PDB entry 8E0F | X-ray diffraction, 2.70 A resolution | chains A and D of the 4 polymer chains in the assembly

== Chain A ==
Protein: Double-stranded RNA-specific editase 1
From: Homo sapiens
Notes: EC 3.5.4.37; fragment: adar2-r2d
UniProtKB: P78563 (RED1_HUMAN), isoform P78563-4; residues 215-701 here correspond to UniProt positions 243-729 (UniProt number = residue number + 28)
Chain sequence (488 residues; numbered 214 to 701; the number before each row is that of its first residue):
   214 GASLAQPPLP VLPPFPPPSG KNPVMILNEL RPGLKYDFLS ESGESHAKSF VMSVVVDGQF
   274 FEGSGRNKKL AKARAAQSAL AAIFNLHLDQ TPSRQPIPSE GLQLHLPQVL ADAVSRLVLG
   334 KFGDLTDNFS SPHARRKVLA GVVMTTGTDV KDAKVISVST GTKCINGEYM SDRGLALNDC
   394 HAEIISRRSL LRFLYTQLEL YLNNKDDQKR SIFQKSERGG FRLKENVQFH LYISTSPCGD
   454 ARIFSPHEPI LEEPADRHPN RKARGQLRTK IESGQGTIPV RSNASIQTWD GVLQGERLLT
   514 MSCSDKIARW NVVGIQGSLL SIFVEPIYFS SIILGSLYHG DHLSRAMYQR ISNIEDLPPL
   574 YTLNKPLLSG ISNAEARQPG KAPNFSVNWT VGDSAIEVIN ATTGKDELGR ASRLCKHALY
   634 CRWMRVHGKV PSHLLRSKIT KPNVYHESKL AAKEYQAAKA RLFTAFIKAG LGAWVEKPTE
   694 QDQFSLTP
Not modelled in the structure: 214-315, 700-701
Construct notes: expression tag (214); engineered mutation Gln-488 (Glu516 in P78563)
Metal / ion sites: Zn2+: His-394, Cys-451, Cys-516 (shared with 1 residue of chain C)
Ligand contacts: inositol hexakisphosphate (IHP): Asn-391, Asp-392, Ile-397, Arg-400, Arg-401, Thr-513, Lys-519, Arg-522, Gly-530, Ser-531, Lys-629, Tyr-658, Lys-662, Tyr-668, Lys-672, Trp-687, Val-688, Glu-689, Lys-690, Asp-695
Reported in the primary citation:
  - conformationally variable residues (loop rearrangement): Gly-489
  - binding site for the 32-nt RNA strand: His-259, Arg-455, Gly-489
  - binding site for the 32-nt RNA strand (chain D): Ser-258

== Chain D ==
Molecule: 32-nt RNA strand
Sequence (32 nucleotides; row label = number of the first residue in the row):
     1 CGUAGCUAUC AGAGCCCCCC GGCAUCGCGA GC

== Interface between chain A and chain D ==
Contacting residue pairs - 25 pairs, chain A then chain D:
  Arg-348(A) / G12(D)  salt bridge to the phosphate
  Ile-456(A) / G22(D)  sugar contact
  Ile-456(A) / C23(D)  hydrogen bond to the sugar
  Phe-457(A) / C23(D)  phosphate contact
  Phe-457(A) / A24(D)  phosphate contact
  His-471(A) / U25(D)  salt bridge to the phosphate
  Arg-474(A) / A24(D)  salt bridge to the phosphate
  Arg-474(A) / U25(D)  salt bridge to the phosphate
  Ala-476(A) / C23(D)  phosphate contact
  Arg-477(A) / A24(D)  salt bridge to the phosphate
  Arg-481(A) / G22(D)  hydrogen bond to the sugar
  Arg-481(A) / C23(D)  salt bridge to the phosphate
  Gly-487(A) / C20(D)  sugar contact
  Gln-488(A) / C20(D)  hydrogen bond to the base
  Gln-488(A) / G21(D)  hydrogen bond to the base
  Gly-489(A) / G21(D)  base contact
  Thr-490(A) / G22(D)  hydrogen bond to the sugar
  Ile-491(A) / G21(D)  phosphate contact
  Ile-491(A) / G22(D)  phosphate contact
  Pro-492(A) / G22(D)  phosphate contact
  Arg-494(A) / G21(D)  sugar contact
  Arg-494(A) / G22(D)  salt bridge to the phosphate
  Arg-510(A) / C20(D)  hydrogen bond to the sugar
  Arg-510(A) / G21(D)  salt bridge to the phosphate
  Lys-594(A) / A13(D)  phosphate contact
Also at the interface, not in a pair above, chain A (18 interface residues in all): Gly-593

== In short ==
18 residues of chain A and 8 residues of chain D are in contact; the contacts include 6 hydrogen bonds and 8
salt bridges. Polar pairs include Gln-488(A)/C20(D), Gln-488(A)/G21(D) and Ile-456(A)/C23(D). From the paper:
a binding site for the 32-nt RNA strand at His-259(A), Arg-455(A) and Gly-489(A); a binding site for the 32-nt
RNA strand (chain D) at Ser-258(A).
Chain A is Double-stranded RNA-specific editase 1 (Homo sapiens) and chain D is a 32-nt RNA strand; the
structure, Human Adenosine Deaminase Acting on dsRNA (ADAR2-RD) bound to dsRNA containing a G-G pair adjacent
to ..., was determined by X-ray diffraction, deposited together with 8E4X.
